4Y52 - chains B and T of the 13 polymer chains in the assembly; structure by X-ray diffraction, 3.50 A resolution.

# Chain B
Molecule: DNA-directed RNA polymerase II subunit RPB2
Organism: Saccharomyces cerevisiae (strain ATCC 204508 / S288c)
Notes: EC 2.7.7.6
UniProtKB: P08518 (RPB2_YEAST); residue numbers follow UniProt; this construct covers 1-1224
Amino-acid sequence (1224 residues; numbered 1 to 1224; the number before each row is that of its first residue):
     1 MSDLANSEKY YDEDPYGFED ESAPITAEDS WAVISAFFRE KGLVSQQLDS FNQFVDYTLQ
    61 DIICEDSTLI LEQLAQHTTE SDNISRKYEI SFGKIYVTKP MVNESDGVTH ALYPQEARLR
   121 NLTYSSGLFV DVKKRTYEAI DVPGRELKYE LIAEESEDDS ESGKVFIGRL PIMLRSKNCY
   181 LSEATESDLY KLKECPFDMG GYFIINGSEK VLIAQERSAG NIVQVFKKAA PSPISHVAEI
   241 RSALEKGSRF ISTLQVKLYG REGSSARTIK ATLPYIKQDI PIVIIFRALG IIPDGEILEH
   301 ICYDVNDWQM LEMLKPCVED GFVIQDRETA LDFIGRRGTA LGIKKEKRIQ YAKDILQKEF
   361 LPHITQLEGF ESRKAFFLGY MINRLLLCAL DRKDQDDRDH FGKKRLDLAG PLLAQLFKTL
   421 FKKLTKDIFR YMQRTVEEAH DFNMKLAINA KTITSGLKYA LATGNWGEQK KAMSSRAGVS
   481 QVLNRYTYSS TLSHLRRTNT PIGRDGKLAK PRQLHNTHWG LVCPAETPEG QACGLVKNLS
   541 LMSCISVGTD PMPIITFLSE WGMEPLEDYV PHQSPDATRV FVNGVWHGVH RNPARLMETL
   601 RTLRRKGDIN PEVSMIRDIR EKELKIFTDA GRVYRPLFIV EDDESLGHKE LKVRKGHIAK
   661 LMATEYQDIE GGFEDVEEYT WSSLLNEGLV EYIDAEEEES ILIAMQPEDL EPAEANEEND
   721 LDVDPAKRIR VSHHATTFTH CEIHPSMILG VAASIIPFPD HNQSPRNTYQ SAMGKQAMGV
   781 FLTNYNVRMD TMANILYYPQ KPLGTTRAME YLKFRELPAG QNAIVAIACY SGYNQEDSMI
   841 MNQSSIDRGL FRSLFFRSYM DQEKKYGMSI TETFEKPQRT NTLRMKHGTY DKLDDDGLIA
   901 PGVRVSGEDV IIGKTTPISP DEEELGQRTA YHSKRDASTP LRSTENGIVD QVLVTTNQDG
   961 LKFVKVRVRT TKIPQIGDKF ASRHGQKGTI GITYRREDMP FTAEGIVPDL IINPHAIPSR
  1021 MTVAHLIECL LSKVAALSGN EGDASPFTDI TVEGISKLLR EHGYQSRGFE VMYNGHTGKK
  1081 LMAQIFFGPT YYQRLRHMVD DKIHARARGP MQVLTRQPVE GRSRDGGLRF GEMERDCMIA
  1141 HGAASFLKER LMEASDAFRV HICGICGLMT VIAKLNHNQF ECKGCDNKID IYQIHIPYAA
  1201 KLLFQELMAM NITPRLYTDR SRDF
Disordered / not traced: 1-19, 71-89, 135-163, 336-344, 438-445, 503-508, 669-677, 716-721, 920-932, 1222-1224
Bound ions: Zn2+: Cys-1163, Cys-1166, Cys-1182, Cys-1185
Reported in the primary citation:
  - conformationally variable residues (side-chain flip): Gln-531
  - mutagenesis - Q531A (2.6-fold): increased catalytic activity on GTP
  - mutagenesis - Q531H: unchanged catalytic activity on GTP

# Chain T
Molecule: 29-nt DNA strand
Sequence (29 nucleotides; each row starts with the number of its first residue):
     1 CTACCGATAA GCAGACGAXC CTCTCCATG
Modified residues: 1CC (5-carboxy-2'-deoxycytidine monophosphate) at position 19

# How chain B and chain T interact
Pairs across the interface - 21 pairs, chain B then chain T:
  Ser-208(B) with DA27(T), phosphate contact
  Lys-210(B) with DC26(T), phosphate contact; DA27(T), salt bridge to the phosphate
  Ala-462(B) with DA27(T), phosphate contact
  Thr-463(B) with DA27(T), sugar contact
  Gln-531(B) with 1CC_19(T), base contact
  Thr-791(B) with DC25(T), phosphate contact; DC26(T), hydrogen bond to the phosphate
  Met-792(B) with DT24(T), phosphate contact; DC25(T), phosphate contact
  Arg-857(B) with DT24(T), phosphate contact; DC25(T), salt bridge to the phosphate
  Arg-942(B) with DC25(T), salt bridge to the phosphate
  Gly-1121(B) with DC23(T), phosphate contact
  Arg-1122(B) with DC23(T), hydrogen bond to the phosphate; DT24(T), salt bridge to the phosphate
  Ser-1123(B) with DT24(T), hydrogen bond to the phosphate
  Leu-1128(B) with DT22(T), phosphate contact
  Arg-1129(B) with DC21(T), salt bridge to the phosphate; DT22(T), hydrogen bond to the phosphate
  Met-1133(B) with DC20(T), sugar contact
Interface residues without a listed pair, chain B (17 interface residues in all): Pro-233, Gly-1127
Interface residues without a listed pair, chain T (11 interface residues in all): DC12, DT28

# Overview
17 residues of chain B face 11 of chain T across their interface; the contacts include 4 hydrogen bonds and 5
salt bridges. Polar pairs include Thr-791(B)/DC26(T), Arg-1122(B)/DC23(T) and Ser-1123(B)/DT24(T).
Cys-1163(B), Cys-1166(B), Cys-1182(B) and Cys-1185(B) coordinate Zn2+. From the paper: Q531A of chain B
increases catalytic activity on GTP; conformational variability at Gln-531(B).
Chain B is DNA-directed RNA polymerase II subunit RPB2 (Saccharomyces cerevisiae (strain ATCC 204508 / S288c))
and chain T is a 29-nt DNA strand; the structure, Crystal structure of 5-Carboxycytosine Recognition by RNA
Polymerase II during Transcription Elongation, was determined by X-ray diffraction together with 4Y7N from the
same study.
